6KUU - chains B and V of the 5 polymer chains in the assembly; structure by electron microscopy, 4.00 A resolution.

Chain B:
Protein: RNA-directed RNA polymerase catalytic subunit
From: Influenza D virus (D/swine/Oklahoma/1334/2011)
Notes: EC 2.7.7.48
UniProt: K9LH03 (K9LH03_9ORTO); numbering as in UniProt (aligned over 1-753)
Amino-acid sequence (753 residues; each row starts with the number of its first residue):
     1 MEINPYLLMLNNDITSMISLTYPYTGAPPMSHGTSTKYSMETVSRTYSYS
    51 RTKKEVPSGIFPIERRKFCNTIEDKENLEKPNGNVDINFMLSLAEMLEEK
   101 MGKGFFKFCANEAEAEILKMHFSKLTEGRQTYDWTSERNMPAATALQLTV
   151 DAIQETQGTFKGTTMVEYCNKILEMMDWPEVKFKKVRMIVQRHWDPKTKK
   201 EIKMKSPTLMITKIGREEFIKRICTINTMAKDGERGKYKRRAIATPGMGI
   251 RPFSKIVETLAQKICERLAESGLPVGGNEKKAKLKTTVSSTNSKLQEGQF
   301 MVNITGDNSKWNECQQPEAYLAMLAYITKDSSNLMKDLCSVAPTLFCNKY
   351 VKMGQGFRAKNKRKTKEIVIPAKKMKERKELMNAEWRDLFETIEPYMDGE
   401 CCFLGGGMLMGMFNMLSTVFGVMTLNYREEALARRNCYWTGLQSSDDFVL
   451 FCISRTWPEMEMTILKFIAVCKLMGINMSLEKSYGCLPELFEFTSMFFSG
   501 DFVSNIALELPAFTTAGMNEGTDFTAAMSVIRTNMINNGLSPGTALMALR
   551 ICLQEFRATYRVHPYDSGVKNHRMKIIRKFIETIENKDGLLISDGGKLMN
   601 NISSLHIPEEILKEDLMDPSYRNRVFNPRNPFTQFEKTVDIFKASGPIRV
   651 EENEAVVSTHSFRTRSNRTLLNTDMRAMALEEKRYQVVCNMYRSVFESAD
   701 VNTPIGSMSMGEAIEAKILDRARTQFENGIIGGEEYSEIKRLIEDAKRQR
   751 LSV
Unresolved in the structure: 187-207, 276-278, 431-434, 636-654, 753

Chain V:
Molecule: 15-nt RNA strand
Sequence (15 nucleotides; row label = number of the first residue in the row):
     1 AGCAGUAGCAAGGAG

Interface between chain B and chain V:
Pairs across the interface (11; chain B residue first):
  His32(B) - A7(V)  base contact
  Gly33(B) - A7(V)  phosphate contact
  Thr34(B) - A7(V)  phosphate contact
  Thr34(B) - G8(V)  hydrogen bond to the phosphate
  Lys37(B) - U6(V)  hydrogen bond to the sugar
  Lys37(B) - A7(V)  phosphate contact
  Tyr38(B) - U6(V)  hydrogen bond to the phosphate
  Tyr238(B) - U6(V)  hydrogen bond to the base
  Lys239(B) - U6(V)  hydrogen bond to the base
  Arg358(B) - G8(V)  hydrogen bond to the phosphate
  Trp386(B) - A7(V)  hydrogen bond to the phosphate
Other interface residues (no listed pair), chain B (11 interface residues in all): Arg240, Phe357
Other interface residues (no listed pair), chain V (4 interface residues in all): C9

Overview:
11 residues of chain B face 4 of chain V across their interface; the contacts include 7 hydrogen bonds. Polar
pairs include Tyr238(B)-U6(V), Lys239(B)-U6(V) and Lys37(B)-U6(V).
Chain B is RNA-directed RNA polymerase catalytic subunit (Influenza D virus (D/swine/Oklahoma/1334/2011)) and
chain V is a 15-nt RNA strand; the structure, Structure of influenza D virus polymerase bound to vRNA promoter
in Mode B conformation (Class B3), was determined by electron microscopy.
